7WGY - chains B and C of the 3 polymer chains in the assembly; structure by electron microscopy, 4.00 A resolution.

== Chain B (and C) ==
Molecule: Spike glycoprotein
Source organism: Severe acute respiratory syndrome coronavirus 2
Notes: chain C of this document is another copy of the same molecule, construct and numbering; everything in this record applies to it too
UniProtKB: P0DTC2 (SPIKE_SARS2); residue numbers follow UniProt; this construct covers 14-676, 681-1211
Chain sequence (1204 residues; each row starts with the number of its first residue; note: 4 numbers in that range are skipped by the numbering (no residue carries them; nothing is unmodelled there)):
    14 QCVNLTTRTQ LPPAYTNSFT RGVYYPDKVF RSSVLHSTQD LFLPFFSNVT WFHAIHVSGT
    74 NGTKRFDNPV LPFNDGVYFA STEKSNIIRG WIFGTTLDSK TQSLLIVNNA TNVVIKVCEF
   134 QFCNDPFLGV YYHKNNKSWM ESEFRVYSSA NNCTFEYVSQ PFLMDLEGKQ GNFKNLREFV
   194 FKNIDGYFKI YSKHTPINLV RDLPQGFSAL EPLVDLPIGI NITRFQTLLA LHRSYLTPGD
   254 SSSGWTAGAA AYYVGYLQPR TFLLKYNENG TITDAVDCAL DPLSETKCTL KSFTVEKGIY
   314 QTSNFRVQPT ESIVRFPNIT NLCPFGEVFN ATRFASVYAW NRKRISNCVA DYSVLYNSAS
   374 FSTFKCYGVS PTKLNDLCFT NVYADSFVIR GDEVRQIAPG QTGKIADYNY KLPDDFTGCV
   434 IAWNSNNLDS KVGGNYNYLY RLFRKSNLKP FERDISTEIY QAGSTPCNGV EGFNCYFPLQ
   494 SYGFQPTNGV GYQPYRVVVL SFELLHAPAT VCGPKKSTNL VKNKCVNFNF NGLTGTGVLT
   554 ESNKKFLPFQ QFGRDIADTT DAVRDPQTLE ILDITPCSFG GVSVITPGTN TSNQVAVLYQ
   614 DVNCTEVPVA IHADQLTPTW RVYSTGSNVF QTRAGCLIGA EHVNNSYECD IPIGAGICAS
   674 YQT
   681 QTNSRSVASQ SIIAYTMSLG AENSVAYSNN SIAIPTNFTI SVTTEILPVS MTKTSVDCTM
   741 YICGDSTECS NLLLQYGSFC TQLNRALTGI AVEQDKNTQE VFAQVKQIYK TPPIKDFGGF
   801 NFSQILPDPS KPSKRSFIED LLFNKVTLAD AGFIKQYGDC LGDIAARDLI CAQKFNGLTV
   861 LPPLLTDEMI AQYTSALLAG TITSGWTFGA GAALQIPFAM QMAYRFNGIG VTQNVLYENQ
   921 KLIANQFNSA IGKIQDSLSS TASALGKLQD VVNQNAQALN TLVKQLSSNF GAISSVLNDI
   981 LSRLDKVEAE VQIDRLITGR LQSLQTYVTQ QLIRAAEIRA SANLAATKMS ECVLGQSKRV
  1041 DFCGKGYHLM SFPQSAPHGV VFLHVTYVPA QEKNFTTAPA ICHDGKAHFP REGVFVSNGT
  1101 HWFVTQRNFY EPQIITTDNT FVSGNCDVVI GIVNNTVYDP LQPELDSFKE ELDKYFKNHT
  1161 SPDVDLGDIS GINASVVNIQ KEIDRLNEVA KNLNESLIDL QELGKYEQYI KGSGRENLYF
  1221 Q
Disordered / not traced: 14-25, 68-78, 144-155, 176-185, 245-263, 330-530, 624-640, 681-688, 829-847, 1148-1221 (chain C: 14-25, 68-78, 144-155, 176-185, 247-262, 624-640, 681-688, 829-847, 1148-1221)
Covalently attached groups: N-acetylglucosamine (NAG) linked to N709, N717, N801, N1134
Differences from the reference sequence: expression tag (1212-1221)
Residues lining bound ligands: N-acetylglucosamine (NAG; 2-acetamido-2-deoxy-beta-D-glucopyranose): N1098, T1100, H1101, F1103
Curated features (UniProtKB/Swiss-Prot):
  - region: N280 to C301 (Putative superantigen), R403 to D405 (Integrin-binding motif), N448 to F456 (Immunodominant HLA epitope recognized by the CD8+), S816 to Y837 (Fusion peptide 1), K835 to F855 (Fusion peptide 2), D1163 to E1202 (Heptad repeat 2)
  - site (Cleavage): R685, S686, R815, S816
  - glycosylation: N17 (N-linked (GlcNAc...) (complex) asparagine), N61 (N-linked (GlcNAc...) (hybrid) asparagine), N74 (N-linked (GlcNAc...) (complex) asparagine), N122 (N-linked (GlcNAc...) (hybrid) asparagine), N149 (N-linked (GlcNAc...) (complex) asparagine), N165 (N-linked (GlcNAc...) (complex) asparagine), N234 (N-linked (GlcNAc...) (high mannose) asparagine), N282 (N-linked (GlcNAc...) (complex) asparagine), T323 (O-linked (GalNAc) threonine), S325 (O-linked (HexNAc...) serine), N331 (N-linked (GlcNAc...) (complex) asparagine), N343 (N-linked (GlcNAc...) (complex) asparagine), N603 (N-linked (GlcNAc...) (hybrid) asparagine), N616 (N-linked (GlcNAc...) (complex) asparagine), N657 (N-linked (GlcNAc...) (complex) asparagine), T676 (O-linked (GlcNAc...) threonine), N709 (N-linked (GlcNAc...) (high mannose) asparagine), N717 (N-linked (GlcNAc...) (hybrid) asparagine), N801 (N-linked (GlcNAc...) (hybrid) asparagine), N1074 (N-linked (GlcNAc...) (hybrid) asparagine) and 5 more in UniProt
  - natural variant: L18 (L18F: In strain: Beta/B.1.351, Gamma/P.1 and 1 more), T19 (T19I: In strain: Omicron/BQ.1.1, Omicron/XBB.1.5 and 1 more; T19R: In strain: Delta/B.1.617.2, Omicron/BA.2 and 4 more), T20 (T20N: In strain: Gamma/P.1), L24 to A27 (sequence variant, change not given here; In strain: Omicron/BA.2, Omicron/BA.2.12.1 and 6 more), P26 (P26S: In strain: Gamma/P.1), Q52 (Q52H: In strain: Omicron/EG.5.1), A67 (A67V: In strain: Eta/B.1.525, Omicron/BA.1), H69 to V70 (deletion: In strain: Alpha/B.1.1.7, Eta/B.1.525 and 5 more), G75 (G75V: In strain: Lambda/C.37), T76 (T76I: In strain: Lambda/C.37), D80 (D80A: In strain: Beta/B.1.351), V83 (V83A: In strain: Omicron/XBB.1.5, Omicron/EG.5.1), 77 further natural variant entries in UniProt
  - mutagenesis: H69 to V70 (Increased incorporation of cleaved spike into virions), N121 (N121Q: Partial loss of biliverdin affinity), R190 (R190K: Partial loss of biliverdin affinity), N234 (N234Q: Increased resistance to neutralizing antibodies), N331 (N331Q: Reduced viral infectivity), N343 (N343Q: Reduced viral infectivity), L452 (L452R: Increased resistance to neutralizing antibodies. Decreases HLA binding to NF9 epitope. Increased binding affinity to human ACE2), Y453 (Y453F: Decreased HLA binding to NF9 epitope. Increased binding affinity to human ACE2), A475 (A475V: Increased resistance to neutralizing antibodies), V483 (V483A: Increased resistance to neutralizing antibodies), E484 (E484D: Increased replication in human TMEM106B overexpressing cells), F490 (F490L: Increased resistance to neutralizing antibodies and human covalescent sera neutralization), 7 further mutagenesis entries in UniProt

== How chain B and chain C interact ==
Contacting residue pairs - 98 pairs, chain B then chain C:
  N317(B) with D737(C)
  K557(B) with F43(C)
  K558(B) with F43(C); N282(C)
  F559(B) with F43(C), hydrophobic
  F562(B) with K41(C); P225(C), hydrophobic
  Q563(B) with K41(C); V42(C); F43(C)
  Q564(B) with K41(C)
  F565(B) with K41(C); V42(C); F43(C), hydrogen bond (backbone-backbone)
  G566(B) with F43(C)
  R567(B) with V42(C); F43(C)
  I569(B) with L849(C), hydrophobic
  A570(B) with V963(C), hydrophobic
  D571(B) with L966(C); S967(C); S975(C)
  T588(B) with F855(C)
  P589(B) with F855(C)
  F592(B) with K854(C)
  Q613(B) with L861(C)
  D614(B) with K854(C), salt bridge; V860(C)
  A668(B) with P863(C); L864(C); T866(C)
  G669(B) with L864(C), hydrogen bond (backbone-backbone)
  M697(B) with M869(C), hydrophobic
  L699(B) with I788(C), hydrophobic; M869(C), hydrophobic; Q872(C); Y873(C)
  G700(B) with I788(C)
  A701(B) with Q787(C); I788(C), hydrogen bond (backbone-backbone)
  E702(B) with I788(C); K790(C)
  N703(B) with Q787(C); I788(C), hydrogen bond (backbone-backbone); Y789(C); K790(C), hydrogen bond (backbone-backbone)
  V705(B) with Q895(C)
  A706(B) with Q895(C)
  Y707(B) with D796(C), hydrogen bond (side chain-backbone); F797(C)
  S711(B) with Q895(C), hydrogen bond; I896(C); P897(C)
  I712(B) with Q895(C)
  A713(B) with L894(C), hydrophobic; Q895(C), hydrogen bond (backbone-backbone)
  P715(B) with L894(C), hydrophobic
  Q957(B) with R765(C)
  Q965(B) with S758(C)
  S968(B) with Q755(C), hydrogen bond (side chain-backbone); Y756(C); G757(C), hydrogen bond (side chain-backbone)
  N969(B) with Q755(C)
  F970(B) with Q755(C), hydrogen bond (backbone-backbone); F759(C), hydrophobic
  K986(B) with D427(C), salt bridge
  R995(B) with D994(C), salt bridge
  S1003(B) with F759(C)
  E1017(B) with R1019(C)
  R1039(B) with E1031(C), salt bridge
  V1040(B) with S1030(C), hydrogen bond (backbone-side chain); E1031(C), hydrogen bond (backbone-side chain)
  D1041(B) with Q784(C); S1030(C)
  G1046(B) with A890(C)
  Y1047(B) with W886(C), hydrogen bond; A890(C), hydrophobic
  E1072(B) with L894(C)
  N1074(B) with Q895(C)
  T1077(B) with P897(C)
  A1078(B) with M900(C)
  P1079(B) with M900(C), hydrophobic; Y917(C), hydrophobic
  F1089(B) with Y917(C), hydrophobic
  P1090(B) with Q913(C), hydrogen bond (backbone-side chain)
  G1093(B) with Y904(C), hydrogen bond (backbone-side chain)
  V1094(B) with Y904(C)
  R1107(B) with W886(C); Y904(C), hydrogen bond
  V1122(B) with Q1113(C)
  S1123(B) with N914(C); Q1113(C), hydrogen bond
  V1128(B) with Y917(C); E918(C)
  V1129(B) with Y917(C), hydrophobic
  I1130(B) with Q920(C)
  L1141(B) with L1141(C), hydrophobic; E1144(C)
Other interface residues (no listed pair), chain B (82 interface residues in all): K304, T547, P665, G667, C671, S704, S708, N709, N710, G971, T1006, Q1010, I1013, K1045, V1068, E1092, F1121, G1124, L1145
Other interface residues (no listed pair), chain C (75 interface residues in all): E224, G283, K786, N856, T859, T883, G889, A892, F898, K964, V976, N978, S982, L1012, I1013, A1016, T1027, L1034, R1039, S1147

== Overview ==
The interface between chain B and chain C involves 82 residues on one side and 75 on the other; the contacts
include 18 hydrogen bonds and 4 salt bridges. Polar contacts include D614(B)-K854(C), K986(B)-D427(C) and
R995(B)-D994(C). Chain B binds N-acetylglucosamine.
Both chains are Spike glycoprotein (Severe acute respiratory syndrome coronavirus 2). Entry 7WGY (SARS-CoV-2
spike glycoprotein trimer in Intermediate state) was determined by electron microscopy, deposited together
with 7WGV, 7WGX and 7WGZ.
